PDB entry 1CFT | X-ray diffraction, 2.80 A resolution | chains B and C of the 3 polymer chains in the assembly

== Chain B ==
Protein: Protein (IGG2A kappa antibody CB41 (heavy chain))
Organism: Mus musculus
Notes: fragment: fab; antibody fragment or engineered binder
Amino-acid sequence (213 residues; each row starts with the number of its first residue):
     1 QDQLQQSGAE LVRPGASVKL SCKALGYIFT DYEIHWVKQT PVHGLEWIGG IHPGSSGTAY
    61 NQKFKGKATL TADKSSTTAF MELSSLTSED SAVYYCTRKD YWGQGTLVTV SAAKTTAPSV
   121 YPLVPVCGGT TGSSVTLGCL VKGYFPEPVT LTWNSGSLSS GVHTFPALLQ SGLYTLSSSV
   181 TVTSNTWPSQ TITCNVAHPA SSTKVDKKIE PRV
Disulfide bonds: C22-C96, C139-C194

== Chain C ==
Protein: Protein (ANTIGEN bound peptide)
Amino-acid sequence (5 residues; each row starts with the number of its first residue):
     1 LKGPL

== How chain B and chain C interact ==
Contacting residue pairs (7):
  Y32(B) with L1(C), hydrophobic
  E33(B) with G3(C), hydrogen bond (side chain-backbone); P4(C); L5(C)
  H52(B) with P4(C)
  K99(B) with K2(C)
  D100(B) with L1(C)
Other interface residues (no listed pair), chain B (6 interface residues in all): R98
Interface features reported in the paper:
  - epitope / paratope residues, chain B: Y32(B), H52(B)

== Summary ==
The interface between chain B and chain C involves 6 residues on one side and 5 on the other, with 1 hydrogen
bond. The hydrogen-bonded pair is E33(B)-G3(C). The paper reports epitope/paratope residues Y32(B) and H52(B).
Here chain B is Protein (IGG2A kappa antibody CB41 (heavy chain)) (Mus musculus) and chain C is Protein
(ANTIGEN bound peptide). Entry 1CFT (Anti-P24 (HIV-1) fab fragment CB41 complexed with an epitope-unrelated
D-peptide) was determined by X-ray diffraction together with 1HI6, 1CFS, 1CFN, 1CFQ and 1BOG from the same
study.
